Entry 7Z14 (electron microscopy, 3.15 A resolution); this record covers chains D and E of the 7 polymer chains in the assembly.

[Chain D]
Molecule: Acetylcholine receptor subunit alpha
Organism: Tetronarce californica
Reference sequence: P02710 (ACHA_TETCF); residues 1-437 here correspond to UniProt positions 25-461 (UniProt number = residue number + 24)
Chain sequence (437 residues; row label = number of the first residue in the row):
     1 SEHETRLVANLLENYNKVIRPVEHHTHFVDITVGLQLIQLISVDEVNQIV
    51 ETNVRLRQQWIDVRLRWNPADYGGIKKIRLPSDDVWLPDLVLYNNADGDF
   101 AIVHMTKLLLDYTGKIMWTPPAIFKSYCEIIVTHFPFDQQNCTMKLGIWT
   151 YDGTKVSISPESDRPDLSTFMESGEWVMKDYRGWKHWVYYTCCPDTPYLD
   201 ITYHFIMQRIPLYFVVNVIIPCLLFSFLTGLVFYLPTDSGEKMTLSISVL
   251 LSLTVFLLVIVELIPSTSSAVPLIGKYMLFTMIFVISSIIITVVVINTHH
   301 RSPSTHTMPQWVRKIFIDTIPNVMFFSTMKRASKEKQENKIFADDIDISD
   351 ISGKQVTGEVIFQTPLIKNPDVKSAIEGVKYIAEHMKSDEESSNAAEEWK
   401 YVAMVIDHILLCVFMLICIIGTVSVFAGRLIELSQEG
Disordered / not traced: 302-398, 426-437
Curated features (UniProtKB/Swiss-Prot):
  - glycosylation: Asn141 (N-linked (GlcNAc...) asparagine)
Disulfides: Cys128-Cys142, Cys192-Cys193
Covalent attachments: glycan linked to Asn141
What the authors report for this chain:
  - post-translational modification sites: Asn141
  - specificity-determining residues: Tyr189, Pro194 (proposed by the authors, not directly observed)

[Chain E]
Molecule: Acetylcholine receptor subunit gamma
Organism: Tetronarce californica
Reference sequence: P02714 (ACHG_TETCF); residues 1-489 here correspond to UniProt positions 18-506 (UniProt number = residue number + 17)
Chain sequence (489 residues; each row starts with the number of its first residue):
     1 ENEEGRLIEKLLGDYDKRIIPAKTLDHIIDVTLKLTLTNLISLNEKEEAL
    51 TTNVWIEIQWNDYRLSWNTSEYEGIDLVRIPSELLWLPDVVLENNVDGQF
   101 EVAYYANVLVYNDGSMYWLPPAIYRSTCPIAVTYFPFDWQNCSLVFRSQT
   151 YNAHEVNLQLSAEEGEAVEWIHIDPEDFTENGEWTIRHRPAKKNYNWQLT
   201 KDDTDFQEIIFFLIIQRKPLFYIINIIAPCVLISSLVVLVYFLPAQAGGQ
   251 KCTLSISVLLAQTIFLFLIAQKVPETSLNVPLIGKYLIFVMFVSMLIVMN
   301 CVIVLNVSLRTPNTHSLSEKIKHLFLGFLPKYLGMQLEPSEETPEKPQPR
   351 RRSSFGIMIKAEEYILKKPRSELMFEEQKDRHGLKRVNKMTSDIDIGTTV
   401 DLYKDLANFAPEIKSCVEACNFIAKSTKEQNDSGSENENWVLIGKVIDKA
   451 CFWIALLLFSIGTLAIFLTGHFNQVPEFPFPGDPRKYVP
Disordered / not traced: 311-438
Curated features (UniProtKB/Swiss-Prot):
  - modified residue: Tyr364 (Phosphotyrosine)
  - glycosylation: Asn68 (N-linked (GlcNAc...) asparagine)
Disulfides: Cys128-Cys142
Covalent attachments: glycan linked to Asn141

[Chain D / chain E interface]
Contacting residue pairs - 84 pairs, chain D then chain E:
  Ser1(D) - Ile19(E)
  Ser1(D) - Ile20(E)  hydrogen bond (backbone-backbone)
  Ser1(D) - Ala22(E)  hydrogen bond (backbone-backbone)
  Ser1(D) - Lys23(E)
  Ser1(D) - Tyr63(E)
  Glu2(D) - Tyr63(E)
  Glu4(D) - Ile19(E)
  Glu4(D) - Ile20(E)
  Thr5(D) - Ile19(E)
  Val8(D) - Asp16(E)
  Val8(D) - Arg18(E)
  Val8(D) - Ile19(E)  hydrophobic
  Leu12(D) - Arg18(E)
  Gln39(D) - Thr127(E)
  Ile41(D) - Val96(E)
  Asn53(D) - Asn95(E)
  Arg55(D) - Glu93(E)  salt bridge
  Gly73(D) - Leu25(E)
  Gly74(D) - Leu25(E)
  Ile75(D) - Leu25(E)  hydrophobic
  Arg79(D) - Thr150(E)  hydrogen bond (side chain-backbone)
  Arg79(D) - Glu155(E)  salt bridge
  Pro81(D) - Arg18(E)
  Asp84(D) - Arg18(E)  salt bridge
  His104(D) - Gly98(E)  hydrogen bond (side chain-backbone)
  Thr106(D) - Gln149(E)
  Lys107(D) - Trp86(E)
  Lys107(D) - Asp89(E)
  Lys107(D) - Thr150(E)
  Lys107(D) - Tyr151(E)  hydrogen bond
  Pro121(D) - Phe100(E)  hydrophobic
  Gly174(D) - Ser277(E)  hydrogen bond (backbone-backbone)
  Gly174(D) - Leu278(E)
  Glu175(D) - Ser277(E)
  Ile210(D) - Ser277(E)  hydrogen bond (backbone-side chain)
  Leu212(D) - Ser277(E)
  Leu212(D) - Leu278(E)
  Leu212(D) - Asn279(E)
  Leu212(D) - Val280(E)  hydrophobic
  Tyr213(D) - Val273(E)  hydrophobic
  Tyr213(D) - Pro274(E)
  Tyr213(D) - Glu275(E)
  Tyr213(D) - Ser277(E)  hydrogen bond (backbone-side chain)
  Val216(D) - Val280(E)  hydrophobic
  Val216(D) - Ile288(E)
  Ile220(D) - Ile288(E)  hydrophobic
  Pro221(D) - Leu266(E)  hydrophobic
  Leu224(D) - Met291(E)  hydrophobic
  Leu224(D) - Met295(E)  hydrophobic
  Phe225(D) - Thr263(E)
  Phe227(D) - Met295(E)  hydrophobic
  Phe227(D) - Met299(E)  hydrophobic
  Leu228(D) - Leu259(E)  hydrophobic
  Leu228(D) - Met295(E)  hydrophobic
  Leu228(D) - Val298(E)  hydrophobic
  Leu231(D) - Met299(E)  hydrophobic
  Leu231(D) - Val302(E)  hydrophobic
  Tyr234(D) - Val302(E)  hydrophobic
  Tyr234(D) - Ile303(E)  hydrophobic
  Tyr234(D) - Asn306(E)  hydrogen bond (backbone-side chain)
  Leu235(D) - Cys252(E)  hydrophobic
  Leu235(D) - Val302(E)  hydrophobic
  Pro236(D) - Leu305(E)
  Pro236(D) - Asn306(E)
  Pro236(D) - Leu309(E)  hydrophobic
  Asp238(D) - Leu309(E)
  Ser239(D) - Leu305(E)
  Ser239(D) - Leu309(E)
  Glu241(D) - Gln250(E)
  Glu241(D) - Cys252(E)
  Glu241(D) - Thr253(E)  hydrogen bond (side chain-backbone)
  Thr244(D) - Thr253(E)
  Leu245(D) - Cys252(E)  hydrophobic
  Ser248(D) - Ile256(E)
  Ser248(D) - Leu260(E)
  Val249(D) - Ile256(E)
  Leu251(D) - Leu260(E)  hydrophobic
  Ser252(D) - Leu260(E)
  Ser252(D) - Thr263(E)
  Leu258(D) - Phe267(E)  hydrophobic
  Val259(D) - Phe267(E)  hydrophobic
  Val259(D) - Ala270(E)  hydrophobic
  Glu262(D) - Phe267(E)
  Glu262(D) - Ala270(E)
Interface residues without a listed pair, chain D (56 interface residues in all): Glu51, Ile123, Met171, Ser173, Asn217, Gly240, Val255, Phe256
Interface residues without a listed pair, chain E (57 interface residues in all): Pro21, Lys46, Glu48, Asn152, Thr204, Ala247, Ser257, Ile264, Gln271, Thr276

[Overview]
Chain D and chain E form an interface of 56 and 57 residues respectively, with 10 hydrogen bonds and 3 salt
bridges. Polar contacts include Arg55(D)-Glu93(E), Arg79(D)-Glu155(E) and Asp84(D)-Arg18(E). The paper reports
specificity determinants Tyr189(D) and Pro194(D); a modification site at Asn141(D).
Chain D is Acetylcholine receptor subunit alpha and chain E is Acetylcholine receptor subunit gamma, both from
Tetronarce californica; the structure, Cryo-EM structure of Torpedo nicotinic acetylcholine receptor in
complex with a short-chain neurotoxin, was determined by electron microscopy.
